PDB entry 4Y4K | X-ray diffraction, 2.90 A resolution | chains A and D of the 4 polymer chains in the assembly

== Chain A ==
Name: Antigen-presenting glycoprotein CD1d1
Source organism: Mus musculus
Notes: fragment: Ectodomain
UniProt: P11609 (CD1D1_MOUSE); residues 1-279 here correspond to UniProt positions 19-297 (UniProt number = residue number + 18)
Sequence (285 residues; each row starts with the number of its first residue):
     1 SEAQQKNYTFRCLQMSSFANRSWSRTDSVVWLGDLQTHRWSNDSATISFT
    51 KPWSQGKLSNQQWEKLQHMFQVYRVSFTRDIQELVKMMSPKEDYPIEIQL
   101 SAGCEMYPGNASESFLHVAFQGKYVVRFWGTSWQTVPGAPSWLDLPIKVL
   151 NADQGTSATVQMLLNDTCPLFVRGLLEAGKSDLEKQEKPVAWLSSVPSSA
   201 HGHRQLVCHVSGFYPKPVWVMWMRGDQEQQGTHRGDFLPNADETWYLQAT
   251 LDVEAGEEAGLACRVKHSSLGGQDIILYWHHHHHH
Disordered / not traced: 1-5, 198-203, 280-285
Construct notes: variant H201 (Asp219 in P11609); expression tag (280-285)
Disulfides: C104-C168, C208-C263
Covalently attached groups: N-acetylglucosamine (NAG) linked to N20, N42; glycan linked to N165
Residues lining bound ligands: 49Y ((4Z)-9-[(1R,2R)-2-decylcyclopropyl]-N-[(2S,3S,4S)-1-(alpha-D-galactopyranosyloxy)-3,4-dihydroxyoctadecan-2-yl]non-4-enamide): F10, C12, Q14, S28, V30, H38, W40, I47, W63, L66, M69, F70, V72, Y73, S76, F77, D80, I81, L84, L100, A102, V118, F120, W133, W142, L143, P146, L150, D153, G155, T156, T159, V160, L163, F171
Swiss-Prot annotation at these positions:
  - binding site (a D-galactosylceramide): D80, D153 to T156
  - glycosylation (N-linked (GlcNAc...) asparagine): N7, N20, N42, N110, N165

== Chain D ==
Name: chimeric TCR Vbeta8.2 chain (mouse variable, human constant domain)
Source organism: Mus musculus, Homo sapiens
Sequence (241 residues; numbered 0 to 240; the number before each row is that of its first residue; numbering starts at 0):
     0 MEAAVTQSPRNKVAVTGGKVTLSCNQTNNHNNMYWYRQDTGHGLRLIHYS
    50 YGAGSTEKGDIPDGYKASRPSQENFSLILELATPSQTSVYFCASGDEGYT
   100 QYFGPGTRLLVLEDLRNVTPPKVSLFEPSKAEISHTQKATLVCLATGFYP
   150 DHVELSWWVNGKEVHSGVCTDPQPLKEQPALNDSRYSLSSRLRVSATFWQ
   200 NPRNHFRCQVQFYGLSENDEWTQDRAKPVTQIVSAEAWGRA
Disordered / not traced: 0-1
Disulfides: C23-C91, C142-C207

== Chain A / chain D interface ==
Contacting residue pairs - 8 pairs, chain A then chain D:
  E83(A) - Y48(D)  hydrogen bond
  E83(A) - Y50(D)  hydrogen bond
  K86(A) - Y48(D)  hydrogen bond
  K86(A) - Y50(D)
  K86(A) - E56(D)
  M87(A) - Y50(D)
  K148(A) - E96(D)
  A152(A) - E96(D)
Also at the interface, not in a pair above, chain A (7 interface residues in all): L145, V149
Also at the interface, not in a pair above, chain D (6 interface residues in all): N30, G97

== Summary ==
Chain A and chain D form an interface of 7 and 6 residues respectively, with 3 hydrogen bonds. Polar pairs
include E83(A)-Y48(D), E83(A)-Y50(D) and K86(A)-Y48(D). Bound to chain A: compound 49Y. N-acetylglucosamine is
covalently linked to N20(A) and N42(A).
Here chain A is Antigen-presenting glycoprotein CD1d1 (Mus musculus) and chain D is chimeric TCR Vbeta8.2
chain (mouse variable, human constant domain) (Mus musculus, Homo sapiens). Entry 4Y4K (Crystal structure of
the mCD1d/EF77/iNKTCR ternary complex) was determined by X-ray diffraction.
